PDB entry 7AT8 | electron microscopy, 4.40 A resolution (low resolution: residue-level contacts below are approximate; hydrogen-bond / salt-bridge calls are withheld) | chains J and T of the 12 polymer chains in the assembly

Chain J:
Molecule: Histone H2A
Organism: Xenopus laevis
UniProtKB: Q6AZJ8 (Q6AZJ8_XENLA); residues 1-129 here correspond to UniProt positions 2-130 (UniProt number = residue number + 1)
Amino-acid sequence (129 residues; numbered 1 to 129; the number before each row is that of its first residue):
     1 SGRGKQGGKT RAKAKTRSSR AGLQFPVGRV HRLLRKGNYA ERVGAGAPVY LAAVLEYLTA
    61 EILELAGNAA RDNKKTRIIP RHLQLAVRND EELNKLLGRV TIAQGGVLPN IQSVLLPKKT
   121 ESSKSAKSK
Unresolved in the structure: 1-13, 119-129

Chain T:
Molecule: Widom601 DNA plus linker
Organism: synthetic construct
Sequence (156 nucleotides; numbered -78 to 77; the number before each row is that of its first residue; numbers below 1 keep their minus sign (DT-78 is residue -78)):
   -78 TCATACTGGA GAATCCCGGT GCCGAGGCCG CTCAATTGGT CGTAGACAGC TCTAGCACCG
   -18 CTTAAACGCA CGTACGCGCT GTCCCCCGCG TTTTAACCGC CAAGGGGATT ACTCCCTAGT
    42 CTCCAGGCAC GTGTCAGATA TATATACATC CTGTAT

How chain J and chain T interact:
Pairs across the interface (9; chain J residue first):
  Arg29(J) with DG48(T); DC49(T)
  Arg42(J) with DT38(T); DA39(T)
  Val43(J) with DA39(T)
  Ala45(J) with DT38(T)
  Thr76(J) with DG58(T)
  Arg77(J) with DA57(T); DG58(T)
Other interface residues (no listed pair), chain J (8 interface residues in all): His31, Lys75

Overview:
8 residues of chain J face 6 of chain T across their interface.
Chain J is Histone H2A (Xenopus laevis) and chain T is Widom601 DNA plus linker (synthetic construct); the
structure, Histone H3 recognition by nucleosome-bound PRC2 subunit EZH2, was determined by electron
microscopy.
